4LCF - chain A; structure by X-ray diffraction, 1.60 A resolution.

# Chain A
Protein: UDP-3-O-[3-hydroxymyristoyl] N-acetylglucosamine deacetylase
Source organism: Pseudomonas aeruginosa
Notes: EC 3.5.1.-
Reference sequence: P47205 (LPXC_PSEAE); numbering as in UniProt (aligned over 1-299)
Sequence (299 residues; each row starts with the number of its first residue):
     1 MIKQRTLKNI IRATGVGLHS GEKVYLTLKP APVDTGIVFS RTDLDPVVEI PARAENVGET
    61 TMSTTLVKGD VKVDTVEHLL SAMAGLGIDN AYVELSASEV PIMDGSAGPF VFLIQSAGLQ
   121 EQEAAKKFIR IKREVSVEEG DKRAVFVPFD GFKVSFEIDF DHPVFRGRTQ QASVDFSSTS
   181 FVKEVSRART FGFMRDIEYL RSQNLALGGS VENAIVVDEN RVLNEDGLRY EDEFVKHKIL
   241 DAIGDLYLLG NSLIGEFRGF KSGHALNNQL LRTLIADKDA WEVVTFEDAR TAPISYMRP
Not modelled in the structure: 299
Sequence notes: engineered mutation Ser40 (Cys in P47205)
Metal / ion sites: Zn2+ site 1: His78, His237, Asp241 (together with 1WL); Zn2+ site 2: His162, Glu219
Residues lining bound ligands: 1WL (Nalpha-{4-[4-(4-aminophenyl)buta-1,3-diyn-1-yl]benzoyl}-N-hydroxy-L-histidinamide): Leu18, Met62, Glu77, His78, Thr190, Phe191, Gly192, Phe193, Ile197, Leu200, Arg201, Gly209, Ser210, Val211, Ala214, Val216, His237, Asp241, His264
From the paper describing this entry:
  - binding site for 1WL: Phe191
  - conformationally variable residues (side-chain flip): Phe193

# Overview
Chain A binds compound 1WL. His78, His237 and Asp241 form the Zn2+ site 1. The Zn2+ site 2 is built by His162
and Glu219. The paper reports a binding site for 1WL at Phe191; conformational variability at Phe193.
Chain A is UDP-3-O-[3-hydroxymyristoyl] N-acetylglucosamine deacetylase (Pseudomonas aeruginosa); the
structure, Crystal structure of the Pseudomonas aeruginosa LPXC/LPC-014 complex, was determined by X-ray
diffraction, deposited together with 4LCG and 4LCH.
